7C81 - chains B and D of the 6 polymer chains in the assembly; structure by electron microscopy, 3.10 A resolution.

[Chain B]
Name: VP2
From: Echovirus E30
Chain sequence (261 residues; each row starts with the number of its first residue):
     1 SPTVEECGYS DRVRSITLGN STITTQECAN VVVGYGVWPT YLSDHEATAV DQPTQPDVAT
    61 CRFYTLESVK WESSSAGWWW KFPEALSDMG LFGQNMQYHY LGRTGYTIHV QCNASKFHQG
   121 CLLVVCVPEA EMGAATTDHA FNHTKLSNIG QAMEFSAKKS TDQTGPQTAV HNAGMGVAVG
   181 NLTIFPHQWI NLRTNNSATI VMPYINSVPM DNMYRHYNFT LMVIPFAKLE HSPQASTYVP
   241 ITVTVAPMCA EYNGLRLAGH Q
Unresolved in the structure: 1-10

[Chain D]
Name: VP4
From: Echovirus E30
UniProt: Q33C85 (Q33C85_9ENTO); numbering as in UniProt (aligned over 2-69)
Chain sequence (69 residues; numbered 1 to 69; the number before each row is that of its first residue):
     1 XGAQVSTQKT GAHETGLNAS GNSIIHYTNI NYYKDSASNS LNRQDFTQDP SKFTEPVKDV
    61 MIKTLPALN
Unresolved in the structure: 14-23, 69
Construct notes: acetylation (1)
Modified residues: MYR (myristic acid) at position 1

[Chain B / chain D interface]
Pairs across the interface (14):
  Arg12(B) - Leu68(D)
  Arg14(B) - Lys58(D)
  Arg14(B) - Asp59(D)  salt bridge
  Asn30(B) - Val57(D)
  Asn30(B) - Asp59(D)  hydrogen bond (side chain-backbone)
  Val31(B) - Pro56(D)
  Val31(B) - Val57(D)
  Val31(B) - Lys58(D)  hydrogen bond (backbone-backbone)
  Val32(B) - Pro56(D)
  Val33(B) - Pro56(D)  hydrogen bond (backbone-backbone)
  Val33(B) - Lys58(D)
  Tyr35(B) - Lys52(D)
  Tyr35(B) - Phe53(D)  hydrophobic
  Thr194(B) - Leu68(D)
Interface residues without a listed pair, chain B (13 interface residues in all): Cys28, Ala29, Gly34, Gly36, Trp38
Interface residues without a listed pair, chain D (8 interface residues in all): Met61

[In short]
13 residues of chain B and 8 residues of chain D are in contact; the contacts include 3 hydrogen bonds and 1
salt bridge. Polar pairs include Arg14(B)-Asp59(D), Asn30(B)-Asp59(D) and Val31(B)-Lys58(D).
Here chain B is VP2 and chain D is VP4, both from Echovirus E30. Entry 7C81 (E30 F-particle in complex with
6C5) was determined by electron microscopy (same publication as 7CMK and 7C80).
